7P2H - chain A; structure by X-ray diffraction, 2.15 A resolution.

Chain A:
Name: Fucose-binding lectin protein
Organism: Ralstonia solanacearum
UniProt: A0A0S4TLR1 (A0A0S4TLR1_RALSL); residues 2-90 here correspond to UniProt positions 3-91 (UniProt number = residue number + 1)
Sequence (97 residues; row label = number of the first residue in the row; numbers below 1 keep their minus sign (Ser-6 is residue -6)):
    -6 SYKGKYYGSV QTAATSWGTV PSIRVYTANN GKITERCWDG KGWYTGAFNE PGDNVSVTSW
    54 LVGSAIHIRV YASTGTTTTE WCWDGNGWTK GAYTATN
Not modelled in the structure: -6 to 0
Sequence notes: expression tag (-6 to 1)
Modified residues: Lys-4, Lys-2, Lys25, Lys34, Lys83 (N-dimethyl-lysine; MLY)
Ligand contacts: QQ7 (cucurbit[7]uril): Asp32, Lys34, Gly35, Trp36, Tyr37
From the paper describing this entry:
  - binding site for QQ7: Lys34 (proposed by the authors, not directly observed)

Summary:
Chain A binds compound QQ7. From the paper: a binding site for QQ7 at Lys34.
Chain A is Fucose-binding lectin protein (Ralstonia solanacearum); the structure, Dimethylated fusion protein
of RSL and mussel adhesion peptide (Mefp) in complex with cucurbit[7]uril, H3 sheet ..., was determined by
X-ray diffraction together with 7P2I, 7P2J and 6S99 from the same study.
